Entry 6V2K (X-ray diffraction, 2.60 A resolution); this record covers chains F and J of the 10 polymer chains in the assembly.

[Chain F]
Molecule: Histone H4
Source organism: Homo sapiens
Reference sequence: P62805 (H4_HUMAN); residues 0-102 here correspond to UniProt positions 1-103 (UniProt number = residue number + 1)
Chain sequence (106 residues; numbered -3 to 102; the number before each row is that of its first residue; numbers below 1 keep their minus sign (Gly-3 is residue -3)):
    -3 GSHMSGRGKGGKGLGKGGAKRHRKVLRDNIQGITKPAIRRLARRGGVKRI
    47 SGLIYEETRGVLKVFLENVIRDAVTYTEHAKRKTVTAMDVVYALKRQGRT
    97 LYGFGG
Unresolved in the structure: -3 to 18
Sequence notes: expression tag (-3 to -1)
Curated features (UniProtKB/Swiss-Prot):
  - DNA-binding region: Lys16 to Lys20
  - modified residue: Ser1 (N-acetylserine), Arg3 (Asymmetric dimethylarginine), Lys5 (N6-(2-hydroxyisobutyryl)lysine), Lys8 (N6-(2-hydroxyisobutyryl)lysine), Lys12 (N6-(2-hydroxyisobutyryl)lysine), Lys16 (N6-(2-hydroxyisobutyryl)lysine), Lys20 (N6,N6,N6-trimethyllysine), Lys31 (N6-(2-hydroxyisobutyryl)lysine), Lys44 (N6-(2-hydroxyisobutyryl)lysine), Ser47 (Phosphoserine), Tyr51 (Phosphotyrosine), Lys59 (N6-(2-hydroxyisobutyryl)lysine), Lys77 (N6-(2-hydroxyisobutyryl)lysine), Lys79 (N6-(2-hydroxyisobutyryl)lysine), Thr80 (Phosphothreonine), Tyr88 (Phosphotyrosine), Lys91 (N6-(2-hydroxyisobutyryl)lysine)
  - cross-link (Glycyl lysine isopeptide (Lys-Gly)): Lys12 (interchain with G-Cter in SUMO2), Lys20 (interchain with G-Cter in SUMO2), Lys31 (interchain with G-Cter in SUMO2), Lys59 (interchain with G-Cter in SUMO2), Lys79 (interchain with G-Cter in SUMO2), Lys91 (interchain with G-Cter in SUMO2)

[Chain J]
Molecule: 146-nt DNA strand
Source organism: Homo sapiens
Sequence (146 nucleotides; each row starts with the number of its first residue):
   147 ATCAATATCCACCTGCAGATTCTACCAAAAGTGTATTTGGAAACTGCTCC
   197 ATCAAAAGGCATGTTCAGCTGAATTCAGCTGAACATGCCTTTTGATGGAG
   247 CAGTTTCCAAATACACTTTTGGTAGAATCTGCAGGTGGATATTGAT
Ion coordination: Mn2+ site 1: DG185, DG186; Mn2+ site 2 near DG217 (its only coordinating residue here); Mn2+ site 3 near DG267 (its only coordinating residue here); Mn2+ site 4 near DG280 (its only coordinating residue here)

[Chain F / chain J interface]
Pairs across the interface (7; chain F residue first):
  Arg19(F) - DT198(J)  salt bridge to the phosphate
  Thr30(F) - DA207(J)  phosphate contact
  Thr30(F) - DT208(J)  phosphate contact
  Pro32(F) - DA207(J)  phosphate contact
  Pro32(F) - DT208(J)  phosphate contact
  Arg36(F) - DA207(J)  salt bridge to the phosphate
  Arg45(F) - DT216(J)  sugar contact
Also at the interface, not in a pair above, chain F (8 interface residues in all): Lys31, Lys77, Thr80
Also at the interface, not in a pair above, chain J (8 interface residues in all): DA187, DC196, DG214, DG217

[Summary]
Chain F and chain J each contribute 8 residues to their interface; the contacts include 2 salt bridges. Among
the polar pairs are Arg19(F)-DT198(J) and Arg36(F)-DA207(J). DG185(J) and DG186(J) coordinate Mn2+ site 1.
Curated annotation (UniProt) lists a DNA-binding region on chain F.
Chain F is Histone H4 and chain J is a 146-nt DNA strand, both from Homo sapiens; the structure, The
nucleosome structure after H2A-H2B exchange, was determined by X-ray diffraction.
